Entry 8W4F (electron microscopy, 4.20 A resolution (low resolution: residue-level contacts below are approximate; hydrogen-bond / salt-bridge calls are withheld)); this record covers chains A and D of the 6 polymer chains in the assembly.

== Chain A ==
Name: Spike glycoprotein
From: Severe acute respiratory syndrome coronavirus 2
UniProt: P0DTC2 (SPIKE_SARS2); numbering as in UniProt (aligned over 27-1146)
Sequence (1120 residues; numbered 27 to 1146; the number before each row is that of its first residue):
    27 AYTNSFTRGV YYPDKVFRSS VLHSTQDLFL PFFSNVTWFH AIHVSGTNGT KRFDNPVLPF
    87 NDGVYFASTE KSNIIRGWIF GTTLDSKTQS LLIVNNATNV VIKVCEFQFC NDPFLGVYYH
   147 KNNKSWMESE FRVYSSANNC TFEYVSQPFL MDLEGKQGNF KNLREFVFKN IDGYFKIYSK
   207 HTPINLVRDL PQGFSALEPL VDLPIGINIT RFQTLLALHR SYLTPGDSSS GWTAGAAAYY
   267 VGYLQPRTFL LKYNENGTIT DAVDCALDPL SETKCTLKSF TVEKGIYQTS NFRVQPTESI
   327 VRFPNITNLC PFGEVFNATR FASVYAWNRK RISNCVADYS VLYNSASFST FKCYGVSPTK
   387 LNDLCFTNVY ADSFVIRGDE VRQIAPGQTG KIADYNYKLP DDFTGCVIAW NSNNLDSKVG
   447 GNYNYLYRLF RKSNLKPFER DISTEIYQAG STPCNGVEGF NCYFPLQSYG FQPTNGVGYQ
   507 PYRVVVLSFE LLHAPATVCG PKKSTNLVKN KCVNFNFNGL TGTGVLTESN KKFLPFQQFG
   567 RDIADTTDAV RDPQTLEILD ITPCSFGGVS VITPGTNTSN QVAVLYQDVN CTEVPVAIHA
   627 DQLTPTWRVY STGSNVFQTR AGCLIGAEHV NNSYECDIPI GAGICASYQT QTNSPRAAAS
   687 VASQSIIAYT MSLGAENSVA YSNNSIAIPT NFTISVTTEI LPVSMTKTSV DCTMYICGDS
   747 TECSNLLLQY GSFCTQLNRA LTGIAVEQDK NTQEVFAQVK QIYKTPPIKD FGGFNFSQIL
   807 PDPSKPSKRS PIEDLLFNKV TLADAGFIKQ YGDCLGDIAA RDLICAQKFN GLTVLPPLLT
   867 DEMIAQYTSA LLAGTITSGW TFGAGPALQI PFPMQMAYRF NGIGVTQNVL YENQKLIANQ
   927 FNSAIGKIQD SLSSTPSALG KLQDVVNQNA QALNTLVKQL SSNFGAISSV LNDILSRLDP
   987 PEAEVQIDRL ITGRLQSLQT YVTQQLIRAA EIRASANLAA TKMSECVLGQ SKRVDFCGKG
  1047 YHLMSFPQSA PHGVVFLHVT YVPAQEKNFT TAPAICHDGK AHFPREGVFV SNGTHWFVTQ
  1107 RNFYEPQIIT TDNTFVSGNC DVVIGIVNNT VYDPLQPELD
Construct notes: engineered mutation Ala683 (Arg in P0DTC2), Ala685 (Arg in P0DTC2), Pro817 (Phe in P0DTC2), Pro892 (Ala in P0DTC2), Pro899 (Ala in P0DTC2), Pro942 (Ala in P0DTC2), Pro986 (Lys in P0DTC2), Pro987 (Val in P0DTC2)
Disulfide bonds: Cys131-Cys166, Cys291-Cys301, Cys336-Cys361, Cys379-Cys432, Cys391-Cys525, Cys480-Cys488, Cys538-Cys590, Cys617-Cys649, Cys662-Cys671, Cys738-Cys760, Cys743-Cys749, Cys1032-Cys1043, Cys1082-Cys1126
Curated features (UniProtKB/Swiss-Prot):
  - region: Asn280 to Cys301 (Putative superantigen), Arg403 to Asp405 (Integrin-binding motif), Asn448 to Phe456 (Immunodominant HLA epitope recognized by the CD8+), Pro681, Arg682, Ala684 (Putative superantigen), Ser816 to Tyr837 (Fusion peptide 1), Lys835 to Phe855 (Fusion peptide 2)
  - site: Arg815, Ser816 (Cleavage)
  - glycosylation: Asn61 (N-linked (GlcNAc...) (hybrid) asparagine), Asn74 (N-linked (GlcNAc...) (complex) asparagine), Asn122 (N-linked (GlcNAc...) (hybrid) asparagine), Asn149 (N-linked (GlcNAc...) (complex) asparagine), Asn165 (N-linked (GlcNAc...) (complex) asparagine), Asn234 (N-linked (GlcNAc...) (high mannose) asparagine), Asn282 (N-linked (GlcNAc...) (complex) asparagine), Thr323 (O-linked (GalNAc) threonine), Ser325 (O-linked (HexNAc...) serine), Asn331 (N-linked (GlcNAc...) (complex) asparagine), Asn343 (N-linked (GlcNAc...) (complex) asparagine), Asn603 (N-linked (GlcNAc...) (hybrid) asparagine), Asn616 (N-linked (GlcNAc...) (complex) asparagine), Asn657 (N-linked (GlcNAc...) (complex) asparagine), Thr676 (O-linked (GlcNAc...) threonine), Thr678 (O-linked (GlcNAc...) threonine), Asn709 (N-linked (GlcNAc...) (high mannose) asparagine), Asn717 (N-linked (GlcNAc...) (hybrid) asparagine), Asn801 (N-linked (GlcNAc...) (hybrid) asparagine), Asn1074 (N-linked (GlcNAc...) (hybrid) asparagine) and 2 more in UniProt
  - natural variant: Gln52 (Q52H: In strain: Omicron/EG.5.1), Ala67 (A67V: In strain: Eta/B.1.525, Omicron/BA.1), His69 to Val70 (deletion: In strain: Alpha/B.1.1.7, Eta/B.1.525 and 5 more), Gly75 (G75V: In strain: Lambda/C.37), Thr76 (T76I: In strain: Lambda/C.37), Asp80 (D80A: In strain: Beta/B.1.351), Val83 (V83A: In strain: Omicron/XBB.1.5, Omicron/EG.5.1), Thr95 (T95I: In strain: Iota/B.1.526, Mu/B.1.621 and 2 more), Arg102 (R102I: In strain: A23.1), Asp138 (D138Y: In strain: Gamma/P.1), Gly142 to Tyr145 (sequence variant, change not given here; In strain: Omicron/BA.1), Gly142 (G142D: In strain: Kappa/B.1.617.1, Omicron/BA.2 and 7 more), 74 further natural variant entries in UniProt
  - mutagenesis: His69 to Val70 (Increased incorporation of cleaved spike into virions), Asn121 (N121Q: Partial loss of biliverdin affinity), Arg190 (R190K: Partial loss of biliverdin affinity), Asn234 (N234Q: Increased resistance to neutralizing antibodies), Asn331 (N331Q: Reduced viral infectivity), Asn343 (N343Q: Reduced viral infectivity), Leu452 (L452R: Increased resistance to neutralizing antibodies. Decreases HLA binding to NF9 epitope. Increased binding affinity to human ACE2), Tyr453 (Y453F: Decreased HLA binding to NF9 epitope. Increased binding affinity to human ACE2), Ala475 (A475V: Increased resistance to neutralizing antibodies), Val483 (V483A: Increased resistance to neutralizing antibodies), Glu484 (E484D: Increased replication in human TMEM106B overexpressing cells), Phe490 (F490L: Increased resistance to neutralizing antibodies and human covalescent sera neutralization), 13 further mutagenesis entries in UniProt

== Chain D ==
Name: Tribody
From: synthetic construct
Sequence (197 residues; row label = number of the first residue in the row):
     1 QVQLVESGGG LVQAGGSLRL SCAASGIIFG RNAMGWYRQA PGKERELVAG ITRRGSITYY
    61 ADSVKGRFTI SRDNAKNTVY LQMNSLKPED TAVYYCAADP ASPAPGDYWG QGTQVTVSSG
   121 AGGSGGSSGS DGASGSRVTA FSNMDDMLQK AHLVIEGTFI YLRDSTEFFI RVRDGWKKLQ
   181 LGELIPIPAD SPPPPAL

== How chain A and chain D interact ==
Residue-residue contacts - 60 pairs, chain A then chain D:
  Lys113(A) - Arg54(D)
  Lys113(A) - Ile57(D)
  Ala163(A) - Arg54(D)
  Asn164(A) - Arg54(D)
  Asn165(A) - Arg53(D)
  Asn165(A) - Arg54(D)
  Cys166(A) - Arg53(D)
  Leu335(A) - Pro41(D)
  Phe338(A) - Tyr108(D)
  Gly339(A) - Tyr108(D)
  Phe342(A) - Gly106(D)
  Phe342(A) - Asp107(D)
  Phe342(A) - Tyr108(D)
  Phe342(A) - Gln111(D)
  Asn343(A) - Gln111(D)
  Asn343(A) - Ser142(D)
  Ala344(A) - Ser142(D)
  Ala344(A) - Asp146(D)
  Val362(A) - Pro41(D)
  Asp364(A) - Pro105(D)
  Asp364(A) - Gly106(D)
  Ser366(A) - Arg45(D)
  Ser366(A) - Ala104(D)
  Ser366(A) - Pro105(D)
  Val367(A) - Ala104(D)
  Val367(A) - Pro105(D)
  Val367(A) - Asp107(D)
  Asn370(A) - Arg45(D)
  Asn370(A) - Ser102(D)
  Ala372(A) - Trp109(D)
  Asn388(A) - Arg45(D)
  Trp436(A) - Val2(D)
  Trp436(A) - Asp107(D)
  Asn437(A) - Val2(D)
  Asn439(A) - Ser136(D)
  Asn439(A) - Arg137(D)
  Asn439(A) - Val138(D)
  Asn439(A) - Thr139(D)
  Asn439(A) - Ala140(D)
  Asn440(A) - Ser134(D)
  Asn440(A) - Gly135(D)
  Asn440(A) - Ala140(D)
  Leu441(A) - Ala140(D)
  Asp442(A) - Thr139(D)
  Asp442(A) - Phe141(D)
  Ser443(A) - Lys150(D)
  Ser443(A) - Leu153(D)
  Lys444(A) - Asp146(D)
  Lys444(A) - Lys150(D)
  Lys444(A) - Leu153(D)
  Val445(A) - Leu153(D)
  Gly446(A) - Leu153(D)
  Gln498(A) - Ile155(D)
  Pro499(A) - Leu153(D)
  Thr500(A) - Val138(D)
  Thr500(A) - Thr158(D)
  Asn501(A) - Ile155(D)
  Asn501(A) - Thr158(D)
  Pro507(A) - Val138(D)
  Pro527(A) - Arg45(D)
Other interface residues (no listed pair), chain A (43 interface residues in all): Thr109, Asp111, Gln115, Glu132, Thr333, Asn334, Tyr369, Ser371, Ser438
Other interface residues (no listed pair), chain D (38 interface residues in all): Gln39, Ala40, Glu44, Gly55, Asn74, Ala133, Ala151, Val154, Glu156, Gly157

== In short ==
Chain A and chain D form an interface of 43 and 38 residues respectively. UniProt lists 25 mutagenesis sites
on chain A.
Here chain A is Spike glycoprotein (Severe acute respiratory syndrome coronavirus 2) and chain D is Tribody
(synthetic construct). Entry 8W4F (SARS-CoV-2 spike protein in complex with a trivalent nanobody) was
determined by electron microscopy.
